PDB entry 1MF2 | X-ray diffraction, 2.60 A resolution | chains H and N of the 4 polymer chains in the assembly

== Chain H (and N) ==
Protein: Monoclonal antibody F11.2.32
Organism: Mus musculus
Notes: fragment: fab fragment; antibody fragment or engineered binder; chain N of this document is another copy of the same molecule, construct and numbering; everything in this record applies to it too
Amino-acid sequence (226 residues; row label = number of the first residue in the row; a row labelled like 82A-82C holds insertion residues (82A, then the next letters in order)):
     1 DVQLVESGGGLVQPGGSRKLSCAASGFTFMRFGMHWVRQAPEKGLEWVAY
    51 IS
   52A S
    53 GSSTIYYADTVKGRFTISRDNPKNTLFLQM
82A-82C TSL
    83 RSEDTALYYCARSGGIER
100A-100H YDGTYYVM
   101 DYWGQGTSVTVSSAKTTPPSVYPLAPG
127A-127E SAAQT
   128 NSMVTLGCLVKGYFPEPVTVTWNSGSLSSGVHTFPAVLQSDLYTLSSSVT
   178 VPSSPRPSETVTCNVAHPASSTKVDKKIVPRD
Unresolved in the structure: 127A-127E
Differences from the reference sequence: conflict Val-5 (Leu1 in 600716), Gln-13 (Lys9 in 600716), Arg-18 (Leu14 in 600716), Met-30 (Ser26 in 600716), Arg-31 (Asp27 in 600716), Phe-32 (Tyr28 in 600716), Pro-74 (Ala71 in 600716), Leu-89 (Met in 600716), Gly-97 (Trp95 in 600716), Ile-98 (Asp96 in 600716), Glu-99 (Thr97 in 600716), Arg-100 (Thr98 in 600716), Tyr-100A (Val99 in 600716), Asp-100B (Ser in 600716), Thr-100D (His102 in 600716), Pro-182 (Thr193 in 600716), Arg-183 (Trp194 in 600716), Glu-186 (Gln197 in 600716); insertion (95-96)
Disulfide bonds: Cys-22/Cys-92, Cys-135/Cys-190

== How chain H and chain N interact ==
Contacting residue pairs (29):
  Gln-3(H) with Met-130(N)
  Val-5(H) with Met-130(N), hydrophobic; Pro-179(N), hydrophobic
  Ala-23(H) with Ser-129(N); Met-130(N)
  Ala-24(H) with Ser-129(N), hydrogen bond (backbone-side chain)
  Ser-25(H) with Ser-129(N); Met-130(N)
  Lys-75(H) with Ser-129(N)
  Asn-76(H) with Ser-129(N)
  Gln-105(H) with Ser-156(N), hydrogen bond
  Ser-129(H) with Ala-23(N); Ala-24(N), hydrogen bond (side chain-backbone); Ser-25(N), hydrogen bond; Lys-75(N)
  Met-130(H) with Gln-3(N); Val-5(N), hydrophobic; Ala-23(N); Ser-25(N)
  Thr-146(H) with Ser-151(N)
  Ser-151(H) with Thr-146(N); Ala-193(N); Lys-200(N)
  Ser-156(H) with Gln-105(N), hydrogen bond
  Pro-179(H) with Val-5(N), hydrophobic
  Ala-193(H) with Ser-151(N)
  Lys-200(H) with Ser-151(N); Asp-202(N), salt bridge
  Asp-202(H) with Lys-200(N), salt bridge
Other interface residues (no listed pair), chain H (22 interface residues in all): Ser-7, Ser-153, Pro-182, Asn-191, Pro-195
Other interface residues (no listed pair), chain N (20 interface residues in all): Ser-7, Asn-76, Ser-153, Pro-182

== Summary ==
22 residues of chain H and 20 residues of chain N are in contact, with 5 hydrogen bonds and 2 salt bridges.
Polar pairs include Lys-200(H)/Asp-202(N), Ala-24(H)/Ser-129(N) and Gln-105(H)/Ser-156(N).
Both chains are Monoclonal antibody F11.2.32 (Mus musculus). Entry 1MF2 (Anti HIV1 protease fab complex) was
determined by X-ray diffraction, deposited together with 2HRP.
